5K76 - chain A; structure by X-ray diffraction, 2.74 A resolution.

== Chain A ==
Name: Interleukin-1 receptor-associated kinase 4
Source organism: Homo sapiens
Notes: EC 2.7.11.1
UniProt: Q9NWZ3 (IRAK4_HUMAN); numbering as in UniProt (aligned over 160-460)
Amino-acid sequence (301 residues; numbered 160 to 460; the number before each row is that of its first residue):
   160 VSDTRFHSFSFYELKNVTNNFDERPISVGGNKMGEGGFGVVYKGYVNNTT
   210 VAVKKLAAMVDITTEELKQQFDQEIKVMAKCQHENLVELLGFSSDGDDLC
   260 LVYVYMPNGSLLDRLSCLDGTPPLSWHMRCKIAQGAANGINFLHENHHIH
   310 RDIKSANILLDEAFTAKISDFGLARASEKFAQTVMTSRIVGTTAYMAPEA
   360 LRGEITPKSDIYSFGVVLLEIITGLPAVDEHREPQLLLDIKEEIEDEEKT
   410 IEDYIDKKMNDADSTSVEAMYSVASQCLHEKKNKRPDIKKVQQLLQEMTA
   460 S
Disordered / not traced: 160-164, 187-188, 195-198, 216-222, 254-256, 336-341, 459-460
Modified / non-standard residues: T345 (phosphothreonine; TPO); S346 (phosphoserine; SEP)
Ligand contacts: 6R1 (N-(4-morpholin-4-ylcyclohexyl)-5-(oxan-4-yl)-7H-pyrrolo[2,3-d]pyrimidin-4-amine): M192, G193, V200, A211, K213, E233, V246, Y262, V263, Y264, M265, G268, S269, D272, L277, L318, S328, D329
UniProt features mapped onto this chain:
  - active site: D311 (Proton acceptor)
  - binding site (ATP): M192 to V200, K213, K313 to N316, D329
  - modified residue: T342 (Phosphothreonine), T345 (Phosphothreonine), S346 (Phosphoserine)
  - natural variant: G298 (G298D: In IMD67)
  - mutagenesis: K213 (K213A: Loss of kinase activity)

== In short ==
Bound to chain A: compound 6R1. From UniProt: active-site residue D311, 15 ATP-binding residues and one
mutagenesis site.
Chain A is Interleukin-1 receptor-associated kinase 4 (Homo sapiens); the structure, IRAK4 in complex with
Compound 28, was determined by X-ray diffraction, deposited together with 5K72, 5K75, 5K7G and 5K7I.
